1PJI - chains E and A of the 3 polymer chains in the assembly; structure by X-ray diffraction, 1.90 A resolution.

Chain E:
Molecule: 14-nt DNA strand
Sequence (14 nucleotides; each row starts with the number of its first residue):
    15 GCGAGAAACAAAGA

Chain A:
Molecule: Formamidopyrimidine-DNA glycosylase
From: Lactococcus lactis subsp. cremoris
Notes: EC 3.2.2.23
UniProt: P42371 (FPG_LACLC); aligned to UniProt positions 2-272 over residues 1-271 (the alignment contains insertions or deletions, so no single offset holds)
Amino-acid sequence (271 residues; numbered 1 to 271; the number before each row is that of its first residue):
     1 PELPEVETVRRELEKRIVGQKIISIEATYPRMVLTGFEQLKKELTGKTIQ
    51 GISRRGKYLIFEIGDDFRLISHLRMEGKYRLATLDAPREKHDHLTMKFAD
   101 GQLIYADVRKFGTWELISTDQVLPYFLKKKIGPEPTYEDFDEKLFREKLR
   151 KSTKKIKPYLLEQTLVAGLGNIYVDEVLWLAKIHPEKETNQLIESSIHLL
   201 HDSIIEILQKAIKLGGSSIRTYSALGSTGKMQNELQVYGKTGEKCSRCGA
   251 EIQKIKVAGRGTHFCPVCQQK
Not modelled in the structure: 219-222
Bound ions: Zn2+: Cys245, Cys248, Cys265, Cys268
Curated features (UniProtKB/Swiss-Prot):
  - region: Lys57 to Met75 (DNA-binding)
  - active site: Pro1 (Schiff-base intermediate with DNA), Glu2 (Proton donor), Lys57 (Proton donor)
  - binding site (DNA): His91, Arg109
From the paper describing this entry:
  - binding site for the 14-nt DNA strand: Met75, Arg109, Phe111
  - binding site for the 14-nt DNA strand (chain E): Arg109, Phe111
  - catalytic residues: Pro1
  - catalytic residues: Glu2 (proposed by the authors, not directly observed)

Chain E / chain A interface:
Residue-residue contacts (13; chain E residue first):
  DC16(E) with Lys154(A), salt bridge to the phosphate
  DG17(E) with Lys154(A), phosphate contact
  DA22(E) with Arg74(A), base contact; Phe111(A), stacking on the base
  DC23(E) with Arg109(A), hydrogen bond to the base; Lys110(A), phosphate contact; Phe111(A), base contact
  DA24(E) with His91(A), phosphate contact; Val108(A), sugar contact; Arg109(A), base contact; Lys110(A), salt bridge to the phosphate
  DA25(E) with Lys90(A), salt bridge to the phosphate; His91(A), salt bridge to the phosphate
Also at the interface, not in a pair above, chain A (10 interface residues in all): Tyr29, Arg31

Overview:
6 residues of chain E and 10 residues of chain A are in contact, with 1 hydrogen bond, 4 salt bridges and 1
aromatic stacking contact. Polar pairs include DC23(E)-Arg109(A), DC16(E)-Lys154(A) and DA24(E)-Lys110(A). The
paper reports catalytic residues Pro1(A) and Glu2(A); a binding site for the 14-nt DNA strand at Met75(A),
Arg109(A) and Phe111(A).
Here chain E is a 14-nt DNA strand and chain A is Formamidopyrimidine-DNA glycosylase (Lactococcus lactis
subsp. cremoris). Entry 1PJI (Crystal structure of wild type Lactococcus lactis FPG complexed to a 1,3
propanediol containing DNA) was determined by X-ray diffraction together with 1NNJ, 1PM5 and 1PJJ from the
same study.
